PDB entry 3L7Z | X-ray diffraction, 2.41 A resolution | chains A and F of the 9 polymer chains in the assembly

[Chain A]
Molecule: Probable exosome complex exonuclease 2
Source organism: Sulfolobus solfataricus
Notes: EC 3.1.13.-
UniProt: Q9UXC0 (ECX2_SULSO); aligned to UniProt positions 1-271 over residues 1-271 (the alignment contains insertions or deletions, so no single offset holds)
Sequence (271 residues; each row starts with the number of its first residue):
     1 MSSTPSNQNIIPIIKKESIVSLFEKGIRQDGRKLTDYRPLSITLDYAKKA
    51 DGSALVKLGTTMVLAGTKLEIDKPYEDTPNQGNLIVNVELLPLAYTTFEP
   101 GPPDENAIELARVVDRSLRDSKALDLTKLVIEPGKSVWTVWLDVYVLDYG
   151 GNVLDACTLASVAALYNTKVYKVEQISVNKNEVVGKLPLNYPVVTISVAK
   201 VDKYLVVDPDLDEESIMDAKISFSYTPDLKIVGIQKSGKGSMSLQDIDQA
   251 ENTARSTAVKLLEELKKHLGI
Not modelled in the structure: 93-102, 173-182
Sequence notes: engineered mutation Thr-96 (Glu in Q9UXC0)

[Chain F]
Molecule: Probable exosome complex RNA-binding protein 1
Source organism: Sulfolobus solfataricus
UniProt: Q9UXC4 (ECR1_SULSO); residues 1-249 here = UniProt positions 1-249
Sequence (249 residues; row label = number of the first residue in the row):
     1 MNMSQSQKIVLQPRSIVVPGELLAEGEFQIPWSPYILKINSKYYSTVVGL
    51 FDVKDTQFEVIPLEGSFYYPKINDIVIGLVEDVEIYGWVVDIKAPYKAYL
   101 PASNLLGRSINVGEDLRRYLDVGDYVIARIENFDRSIDPVLSVKGKDLGR
   151 VSNGIVIDIMPVKVPRVIGKNKSMYETLTSKSGCSIFVANNGRIWATCPS
   201 RFSEEILIEAIRKIENESHIKGLTDRIKQFIEEKLGERNASSGETKTNS
Not modelled in the structure: 1-9, 112-116, 170-173, 201-202, 222-227, 242-249
Disulfides: Cys-184/Cys-198

[Chain A / chain F interface]
Residue-residue contacts (12; chain A residue first):
  Ile-10(A) with Leu-79(F), hydrophobic; Glu-81(F); Val-122(F), hydrophobic
  Pro-12(A) with Leu-79(F), hydrophobic; Gly-123(F); Tyr-125(F)
  Ile-13(A) with Gly-123(F), hydrogen bond (backbone-backbone)
  Ile-14(A) with Val-151(F); Ser-152(F)
  Ser-18(A) with Ile-155(F)
  Lys-25(A) with Ser-203(F), hydrogen bond (side chain-backbone); Glu-204(F)
Interface residues without a listed pair, chain A (9 interface residues in all): Asn-9, Ile-11, Lys-15
Interface residues without a listed pair, chain F (14 interface residues in all): Val-80, Asn-153, Gly-154, Asp-158

[Overview]
9 residues of chain A and 14 residues of chain F are in contact; the contacts include 2 hydrogen bonds. Among
the polar pairs are Lys-25(A)/Ser-203(F) and Ile-13(A)/Gly-123(F).
Chain A is Probable exosome complex exonuclease 2 and chain F is Probable exosome complex RNA-binding protein
1, both from Sulfolobus solfataricus; the structure, Crystal structure of the S. solfataricus archaeal
exosome, was determined by X-ray diffraction.
